PDB entry 2M0O | solution NMR | chains A and B

# Chain A
Name: PHD finger protein 1
Organism: Homo sapiens
UniProtKB: O43189 (PHF1_HUMAN); residue numbers follow UniProt; this construct covers 6-83
Sequence (79 residues; numbered 5 to 83; the number before each row is that of its first residue):
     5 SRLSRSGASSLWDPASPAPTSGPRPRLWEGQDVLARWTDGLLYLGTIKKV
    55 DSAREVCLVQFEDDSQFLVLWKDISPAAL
Differences from the reference sequence: expression tag (5)
Swiss-Prot annotation at these positions:
  - mutagenesis: W41 (W41A: Abolishes histone H3K36me3-binding and localization at double-strand breaks (DSBs)), Y47 (Y47A: Abolishes histone H3K36me3-binding), F65 (F65A: Abolishes histone H3K36me3-binding), E66 (E66K: Impairs histone H3K36me3-binding), F71 (F71A: Abolishes histone H3K36me3-binding)

# Chain B
Name: H3K36me3 peptide
Sequence (11 residues; each row starts with the number of its first residue):
   331 ATGGVKKPHRY
Modified / non-standard residues: K336 (n-trimethyllysine; M3L)

# Chain A / chain B interface
Contacting residue pairs - 17 pairs, chain A then chain B:
  L38(A) - P338(B)
  L45(A) - Y341(B)
  L46(A) - P338(B)
  L46(A) - H339(B)
  L46(A) - Y341(B)
  Y47(A) - K336(B)
  Y47(A) - P338(B)
  L48(A) - K336(B)
  L48(A) - K337(B)
  L48(A) - P338(B)
  F65(A) - K336(B)
  E66(A) - G334(B)
  E66(A) - V335(B)
  E66(A) - K336(B)
  E66(A) - K337(B)
  D67(A) - V335(B)
  D67(A) - K336(B)
Other interface residues (no listed pair), chain A (10 interface residues in all): G44, S69
Interface features reported in the paper:
  - residue pairs: L38(A)-P338(B) (hydrophobic contact), L38(A)-H339(B) (hydrophobic contact), L46(A)-P338(B) (hydrophobic contact), Y47(A)-K336(B), L48(A)-P338(B) (hydrophobic contact), F65(A)-K336(B), E66(A)-K337(B) (salt bridge), D67(A)-K336(B), S69(A)-K336(B)
  - interface residues, chain A: L38(A), L46(A), L48(A), E66(A)
  - hot spots on chain A (mutagenesis) - Y47A, F65A: abolished binding to H3K36me3 peptide (chain B)
  - hot spots on chain A (mutagenesis) - E66K (Kd= 22.8 uM): decreased binding to H3K36me3 peptide (chain B)

# Overview
10 residues of chain A face 7 of chain B across their interface. The paper describes hydrophobic contacts
between L38(A) and P338(B), L38(A) and H339(B) and L46(A) and P338(B) among others; contacts between Y47(A)
and K336(B), F65(A) and K336(B) and D67(A) and K336(B) among others; a salt bridge between E66(A) and K337(B).
From the paper: Y47A and F65A of chain A abolish binding to H3K36me3 peptide (chain B); interface residues
L38(A), L46(A) and L48(A) among others.
Here chain A is PHD finger protein 1 (Homo sapiens) and chain B is H3K36me3 peptide. Entry 2M0O (The solution
structure of human PHF1 in complex with H3K36me3) was determined by solution NMR.
